PDB entry 1K0Y | X-ray diffraction, 1.87 A resolution | chains A and D of the 4 polymer chains in the assembly

# Chain A
Name: hemoglobin alpha chain
Organism: Homo sapiens
Reference sequence: P69905 (HBA_HUMAN); numbering as in UniProt (aligned over 1-141)
Chain sequence (141 residues; each row starts with the number of its first residue):
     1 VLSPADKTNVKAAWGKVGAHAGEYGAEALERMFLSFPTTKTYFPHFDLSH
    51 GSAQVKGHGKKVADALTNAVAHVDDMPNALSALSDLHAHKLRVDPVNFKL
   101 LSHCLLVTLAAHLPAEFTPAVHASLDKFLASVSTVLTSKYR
Curated features (UniProtKB/Swiss-Prot):
  - site: Lys61 (Not glycated)
  - natural variant: Asp6 (A6D: In J-Toronto; this construct carries the variant), Ala13 (A13D: In J-Paris 1/J-Aljezur), Glu27 (A27E: In Shenyang; this construct carries the variant), Lys61 (K61N: In Zambia; deletion: In Clinic), Asp64 (A64D: In Pontoise; this construct carries the variant), Asp75 (D75A: In Lille; D75G: In Chapel Hill; D75N: In G-Pest), Ala111 (A111D: In Petah Tikva)
Ion coordination: heme Fe near His87 (its only coordinating residue here)
Ligand contacts:
  - CNO (2-{4-[(3{2-[4-(1-carboxy-1-methyl-ethoxy)-phenyl]-acetylamino}-phenylcarbamoyl)-methyl]-phenoxy}-2-methyl-propionic acid), molecule 1: Thr38, Val96, Lys99, Leu100, His103, Asp126, Ala130
  - CNO, molecule 2: Pro95, Thr137, Tyr140, Arg141
  - heme (HEM): Met32, Thr39, Tyr42, Phe43, His45, Phe46, His58, Lys61, Val62, Ala65, Leu66, Leu83, Leu86, His87, Leu91, Val93, Asn97, Phe98, Leu101, Val132, Leu136

# Chain D
Name: hemoglobin beta chain
Organism: Homo sapiens
Reference sequence: P68871 (HBB_HUMAN); residues 601-746 here correspond to UniProt positions 1-146 (UniProt number = residue number - 600)
Chain sequence (146 residues; numbered 601 to 746; the number before each row is that of its first residue):
   601 VHLTPEEKSAVTALWGKVNVDEVGGEALGRLLVVYPWTQRFFESFGDLST
   651 PDAVMGNPKVKAHGKKVLGAFSDGLAHLDNLKGTFATLSELHCDKLHVDP
   701 ENFRLLGNVLVCVLAHHFGKEFTPPVQAAYQKVVAGVANALAHKYH
Ion coordination: heme Fe near His692 (its only coordinating residue here)
Ligand contacts:
  - CNO (2-{4-[(3{2-[4-(1-carboxy-1-methyl-ethoxy)-phenyl]-acetylamino}-phenylcarbamoyl)-methyl]-phenoxy}-2-methyl-propionic acid), molecule 1: Tyr635, Trp637, Arg704, Leu705, Asn708
  - CNO, molecule 2: Asp699, Pro700, Glu701, Arg704
  - heme (HEM): Leu631, Thr638, Phe641, Phe642, Phe645, His663, Lys666, Val667, Ala670, Phe671, Phe685, Leu688, Leu691, His692, Leu696, Val698, Asn702, Phe703, Leu706, Val737, Leu741

# How chain A and chain D interact
Contacting residue pairs (25; chain A residue first):
  Pro37(A) - His746(D)
  Thr38(A) - Pro700(D)
  Lys40(A) - His746(D)  hydrogen bond (side chain-backbone)
  Thr41(A) - His697(D)
  Thr41(A) - Asp699(D)
  Thr41(A) - Tyr745(D)
  Tyr42(A) - Arg640(D)
  Tyr42(A) - Asp699(D)  hydrogen bond
  Pro44(A) - His697(D)
  Leu91(A) - Arg640(D)  hydrogen bond (backbone-side chain)
  Arg92(A) - Trp637(D)
  Arg92(A) - Gln639(D)
  Arg92(A) - Arg640(D)  hydrogen bond (backbone-side chain)
  Arg92(A) - Glu643(D)  salt bridge
  Asp94(A) - Trp637(D)  hydrogen bond
  Asp94(A) - Asp699(D)
  Asp94(A) - Glu701(D)
  Asp94(A) - Leu705(D)
  Pro95(A) - Trp637(D)
  Val96(A) - Glu701(D)
  Asn97(A) - Asp699(D)  hydrogen bond
  Tyr140(A) - Trp637(D)  hydrophobic
  Arg141(A) - Val634(D)  hydrogen bond (side chain-backbone)
  Arg141(A) - Tyr635(D)
  Arg141(A) - Pro636(D)
Other interface residues (no listed pair), chain D (15 interface residues in all): Val698

# Summary
14 residues of chain A face 15 of chain D across their interface; the contacts include 7 hydrogen bonds and 1
salt bridge. Among the polar pairs are Arg92(A)-Glu643(D), Lys40(A)-His746(D) and Tyr42(A)-Asp699(D). Compound
CNO is bound between chain A and chain D.
Chain A is hemoglobin alpha chain and chain D is hemoglobin beta chain, both from Homo sapiens; the structure,
X-ray Crystallographic Analyses of Symmetrical Allosteric Effectors of Hemoglobin. Compounds Designed to Link
Primary and Secondary ..., was determined by X-ray diffraction.
